PDB entry 8FXY | electron microscopy, 3.34 A resolution | chains B and C of the 12 polymer chains in the assembly

Chain B:
Protein: CPXV040 protein
Source organism: Cowpox virus (Brighton Red)
UniProtKB: Q8QN22 (Q8QN22_CWPXB); residues -3 to 197 here correspond to UniProt positions 18-218 (UniProt number = residue number + 21)
Amino-acid sequence (204 residues; row label = number of the first residue in the row; numbers below 1 keep their minus sign (Lys-6 is residue -6)):
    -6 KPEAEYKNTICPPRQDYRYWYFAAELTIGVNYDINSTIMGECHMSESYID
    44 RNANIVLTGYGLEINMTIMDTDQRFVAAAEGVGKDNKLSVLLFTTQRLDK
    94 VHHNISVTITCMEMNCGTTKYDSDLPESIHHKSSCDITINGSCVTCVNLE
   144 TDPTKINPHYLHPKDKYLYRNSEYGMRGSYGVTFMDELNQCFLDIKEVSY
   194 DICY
Disordered / not traced: -6 to 1
Cystine bridges: Cys35-Cys196, Cys104-Cys136, Cys139-Cys184
Covalent attachments: N-acetylglucosamine (NAG) linked to Asn28, Asn58
Construct notes: expression tag (-6 to -4)
Ligand contacts:
  - N-acetylglucosamine (NAG; 2-acetamido-2-deoxy-beta-D-glucopyranose), molecule 1: His95, Asn97, Ser127
  - N-acetylglucosamine (NAG), molecule 2: His155, Pro156, Lys157, Asp158, Lys159, Tyr160

Chain C:
Protein: T-lymphocyte activation antigen CD86
Source organism: Homo sapiens
UniProtKB: P42081 (CD86_HUMAN); residues 1-218 here correspond to UniProt positions 26-243 (UniProt number = residue number + 25)
Amino-acid sequence (219 residues; numbered 0 to 218; the number before each row is that of its first residue; numbering starts at 0):
     0 MLKIQAYFNETADLPCQFANSQNQSLSELVVFWQDQENLVLNEVYLGKEK
    50 FDSVHSKYMGRTSFDSDSWTLRLHNLQIKDKGLYQCIIHHKKPTGMIRIH
   100 QMNSELSVLANFSQPEIVPISNITENVYINLTCSSIHGYPEPKKMSVLLR
   150 TKNSTIEYDGIMQKSQDNVTELYDVSISLSVSFPDVTSNMTIFCILETDK
   200 TRLLSSPFSIELEDPQPPP
Disordered / not traced: 110-218
Cystine bridges: Cys15-Cys85
Construct notes: initiating methionine (0); variant Ile160 (Val185 in P42081)

Chain B / chain C interface:
Contacting residue pairs (22):
  Tyr114(B) with Thr93(C); Ile96(C)
  Pro119(B) with Arg97(C)
  Ser121(B) with Ile98(C); His99(C)
  Ile122(B) with Gln100(C)
  His124(B) with Ser20(C)
  Asn141(B) with Arg97(C), hydrogen bond
  Tyr167(B) with Met0(C), hydrophobic; Asn102(C), hydrogen bond
  Ser172(B) with Arg97(C), hydrogen bond; Gln100(C)
  Gly174(B) with Ile96(C); Arg97(C), hydrogen bond (backbone-backbone)
  Val175(B) with Met95(C); Ile96(C), hydrophobic
  Thr176(B) with Gly94(C); Met95(C), hydrogen bond (backbone-backbone)
  Phe177(B) with Thr93(C)
  Glu180(B) with Phe31(C); Met95(C)
  Gln183(B) with Asn37(C)
Interface residues without a listed pair, chain B (21 interface residues in all): Asp117, Glu120, Gly168, Arg170, Tyr173, Met178, Asn182
Interface residues without a listed pair, chain C (15 interface residues in all): Gln33, His88

Summary:
The interface between chain B and chain C involves 21 residues on one side and 15 on the other, with 5
hydrogen bonds. Polar pairs include Asn141(B)-Arg97(C), Tyr167(B)-Asn102(C) and Ser172(B)-Arg97(C). Bound to
chain B: N-acetylglucosamine. N-acetylglucosamine is covalently linked to Asn28(B) and Asn58(B).
Here chain B is CPXV040 protein (Cowpox virus (Brighton Red)) and chain C is T-lymphocyte activation antigen
CD86 (Homo sapiens). Entry 8FXY (Cryo-EM structure of cowpox virus M2 in complex with human B7.2 (hexameric
ring)) was determined by electron microscopy.
